2XX0 - chain A; structure by X-ray diffraction, 1.46 A resolution.

== Chain A ==
Protein: Dissimilatory copper-containing nitrite reductase
Source organism: Achromobacter xylosoxidans
Notes: EC 1.7.2.1
UniProtKB: O68601 (O68601_ALCXX); residues 2-336 here correspond to UniProt positions 26-360 (UniProt number = residue number + 24)
Amino-acid sequence (336 residues; each row starts with the number of its first residue):
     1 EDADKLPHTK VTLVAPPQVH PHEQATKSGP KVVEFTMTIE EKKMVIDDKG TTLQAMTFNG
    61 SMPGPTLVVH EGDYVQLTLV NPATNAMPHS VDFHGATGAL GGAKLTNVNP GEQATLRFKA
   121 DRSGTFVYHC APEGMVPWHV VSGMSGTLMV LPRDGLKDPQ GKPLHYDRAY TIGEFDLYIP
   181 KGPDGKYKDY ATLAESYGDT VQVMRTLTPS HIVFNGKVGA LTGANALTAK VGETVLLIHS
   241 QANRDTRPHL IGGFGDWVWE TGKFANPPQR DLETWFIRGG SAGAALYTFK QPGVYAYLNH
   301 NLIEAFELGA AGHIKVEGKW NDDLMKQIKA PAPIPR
Unresolved in the structure: 1
Sequence notes: expression tag (1); engineered mutation Ser90 (Gln114 in O68601), Phe254 (His278 in O68601)
Metal / ion sites: Zn2+ site 1 near His8 (its only coordinating residue here); Cu ion site 1: His89, Cys130, His139, Met144; Zn2+ site 2: His94, His129, His300; Cu ion site 2: His94, His129, His300; Zn2+ site 3: His165, Asp167 (shared with 1 residue of chain B); Zn2+ site 4: Glu195 (shared with 2 residues of chain B)
Residues lining bound ligands: : Asp92, His94, His129, His249, His300

== Overview ==
Ligands of chain A: compounds CU/ZN. His89, Cys130, His139 and Met144 coordinate Cu ion site 1. The Zn2+ site
2 is built by His94, His129 and His300.
Chain A is Dissimilatory copper-containing nitrite reductase (Achromobacter xylosoxidans); the structure,
Structure of the N90S-H254F mutant of nitrite reductase from alcaligenes xylosoxidans, was determined by X-ray
diffraction, deposited together with 2XWZ, 2XX1 and 2XXF.
